Entry 5E7J (X-ray diffraction, 2.23 A resolution); this record covers chain A.

# Chain A
Protein: ATP-dependent RNA helicase DDX3X
Source organism: Homo sapiens
Notes: EC 3.6.4.13
UniProt: O00571 (DDX3X_HUMAN); residue numbers follow UniProt; this construct covers 133-584
Sequence (452 residues; row label = number of the first residue in the row):
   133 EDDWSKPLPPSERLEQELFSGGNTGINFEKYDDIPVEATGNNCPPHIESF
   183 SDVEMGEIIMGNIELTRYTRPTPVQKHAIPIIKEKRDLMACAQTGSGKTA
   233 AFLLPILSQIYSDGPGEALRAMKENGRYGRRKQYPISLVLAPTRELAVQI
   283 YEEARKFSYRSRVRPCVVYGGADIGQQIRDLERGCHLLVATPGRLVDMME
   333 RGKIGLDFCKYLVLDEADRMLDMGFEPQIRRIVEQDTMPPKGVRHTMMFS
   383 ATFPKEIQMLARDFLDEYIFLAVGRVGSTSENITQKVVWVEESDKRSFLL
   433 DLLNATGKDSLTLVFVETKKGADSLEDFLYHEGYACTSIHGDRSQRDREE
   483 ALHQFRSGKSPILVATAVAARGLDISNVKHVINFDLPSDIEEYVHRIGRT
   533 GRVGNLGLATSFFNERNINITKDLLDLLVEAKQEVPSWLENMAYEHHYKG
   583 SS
Not modelled in the structure: 155-165, 256-263
UniProt features mapped onto this chain:
  - region: Pro139 to Gly172 (Interaction with CHUK), Ala250 to Arg259 (Involved in stimulation of ATPase activity by DNA and RNA, nucleic acid binding and unwinding and HIV-1 replication)
  - motif: Glu180 to Lys208 (Q motif), Asp347 to Asp350 (DEAD box)
  - binding site (ATP): Tyr200 to Gln207, Ala224 to Thr231
  - modified residue: Ser181 (Phosphoserine), Ser183 (Phosphoserine), Ser240 (Phosphoserine), Ser269 (Phosphoserine), Ser429 (Phosphoserine), Thr438 (Phosphothreonine), Ser442 (Phosphoserine), Ser456 (Phosphoserine), Thr469 (Phosphothreonine), Ser470 (Phosphoserine), Ser520 (Phosphoserine), Thr542 (Phosphothreonine), Ser543 (Phosphoserine)
  - cross-link: Lys215 (Glycyl lysine isopeptide (Lys-Gly) (interchain with G-Cter in SUMO2))
  - natural variant: Ile214 (I214T: In MRXSSB), Ala233 (A233V: In MRXSSB; deletion: In MRXSSB), Leu235 (L235P: In MRXSSB), Arg294 (R294T: In a breast cancer sample), Val300 (V300F: In MRXSSB), Arg326 (R326H: In MRXSSB), Arg351 (R351Q: In MRXSSB), Arg362 (R362C: In MRXSSB), Arg376 (R376C: In MRXSSB), Leu392 (L392P: In MRXSSB), Gln417 (Q417P: In MRXSSB), Arg475 (R475G: In MRXSSB), 9 further natural variant entries in UniProt
  - mutagenesis: Lys138 (K138R: Partial loss of ubiquitination by RNF39), Pro142 to Glu144 (Loss of interaction with TRAF3, reduced TRAF3 'K-63'-linked autoubiquitination), Ser152 (S152A: Reduces total phosphorylation by 60%. No effect on interaction with IKBKE), Lys162 (K162R: Partial loss of ubiquitination by RNF39), Ser181 (S181A: Greatly impairs phosphorylation by TBK1 and fails to synergize with TBK1 in IFNB1 induction; when associated with A-183; A-240 and A-269), Ser183 (S183A: Greatly impairs phosphorylation by TBK1 and fails to synergize with TBK1 in IFN-beta induction; when associated with A-181; A-240 and A-269), Tyr200 (Y200A: No effect on general translation; when associated with A-207; A-230; A-347 and A-348), Gln207 (Q207A: Does not promote the translation of HIV-1 RNA. No effect on general translation; when associated with A-200; A-230: A-347 and A-348), Lys230 (K230A: No effect on general translation; when associated with A-200; A-207; A-347 and A-348; K230E: Complete loss of ATPase and RNA-unwinding activities. Loss of HIV-1 mRNA nuclear export ...), Ser240 (S240A: Greatly impairs phosphorylation by TBK1 and fails to synergize with TBK1 in IFN-beta induction; when associated with A-181; A-183 and A-269), Ser269 (S269A: Greatly impairs phosphorylation by TBK1 and fails to synergize with TBK1 in IFN-beta induction; when associated with A-181; A-183 and A-240), Thr275 to Glu277 (Increased NF-kappa-B-mediated transcriptional activity, contrary to wild-type which is inhibitory in this experimental setting), 10 further mutagenesis entries in UniProt
Small-molecule neighbours: adenosine monophosphate (AMP): Phe182, Tyr200, Arg202, Pro203, Thr204, Gln207, Gln225, Thr226, Gly227, Ser228, Gly229, Lys230, Thr231, Ala232, Glu285
From the paper describing this entry:
  - contacts within the chain: Arg276-Asp506 (backbone contact), Asp354-His527 (salt bridge), Glu388-His527 (salt bridge)
  - mutagenesis - D354A, D354W: decreased catalytic activity
  - mutagenesis - E388A, E388R, E388W: increased catalytic activity on duplex unwinding
  - conformationally variable residues (order/disorder transition): Asn155 to Asp165
  - disease-associated variants - R276Y, R534H: decreased catalytic activity
  - mutagenesis - R276A: unchanged growth
  - disease-associated variants - R276K: unchanged growth
  - disease-associated variants - R276Y, R534H: abolished growth

# Overview
Bound to chain A: adenosine monophosphate. UniProt lists 16 ATP-binding residues and 28 mutagenesis sites. The
paper reports that D354A, D354W and R276Y, among others, reduce catalytic activity; conformational variability
at Asn155; 9 substitutions were tested in all.
Chain A is ATP-dependent RNA helicase DDX3X (Homo sapiens); the structure, Crystal structure of the active
catalytic core of the human DEAD-box protein DDX3 bound to AMP, was determined by X-ray diffraction together
with 5E7I and 5E7M from the same study.
